PDB entry 7WZ5 | X-ray diffraction, 1.39 A resolution | chain A

== Chain A ==
Name: Interferon C
Organism: Larimichthys crocea
UniProt: A0A3G3BTG1 (A0A3G3BTG1_LARCR); residues 2-162 here correspond to UniProt positions 26-186 (UniProt number = residue number + 24)
Amino-acid sequence (161 residues; each row starts with the number of its first residue):
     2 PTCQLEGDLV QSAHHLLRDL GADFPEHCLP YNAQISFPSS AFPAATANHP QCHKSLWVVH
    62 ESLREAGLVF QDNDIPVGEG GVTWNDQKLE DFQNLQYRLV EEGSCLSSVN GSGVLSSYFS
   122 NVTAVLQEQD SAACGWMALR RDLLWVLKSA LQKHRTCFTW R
Construct notes: conflict Gln-35 (Asn59 in A0A3G3BTG1)
Disulfide bonds: Cys-4/Cys-106, Cys-29/Cys-135, Cys-53/Cys-158
Covalent attachments: N-acetylglucosamine (NAG) linked to Asn-122

== In short ==
N-acetylglucosamine is covalently linked to Asn-122.
Chain A is Interferon C (Larimichthys crocea); the structure, Larimichthys crocea IFNi, was determined by
X-ray diffraction together with 8IRQ from the same study.
